PDB entry 7E4Q | X-ray diffraction, 2.50 A resolution | chains D and E of the 6 polymer chains in the assembly

[Chain D]
Protein: Tubulin beta-2B chain
Organism: Bos taurus
UniProtKB: Q6B856 (TBB2B_BOVIN); the author numbering skips numbers that UniProt does not, so the offset changes along the chain: 1-42 = UniProt 1-42; 45-360 = UniProt 43-358; 369-441 = UniProt 359-431
Amino-acid sequence (431 residues; row label = number of the first residue in the row; note: 10 numbers in that range are skipped by the numbering (no residue carries them; nothing is unmodelled there)):
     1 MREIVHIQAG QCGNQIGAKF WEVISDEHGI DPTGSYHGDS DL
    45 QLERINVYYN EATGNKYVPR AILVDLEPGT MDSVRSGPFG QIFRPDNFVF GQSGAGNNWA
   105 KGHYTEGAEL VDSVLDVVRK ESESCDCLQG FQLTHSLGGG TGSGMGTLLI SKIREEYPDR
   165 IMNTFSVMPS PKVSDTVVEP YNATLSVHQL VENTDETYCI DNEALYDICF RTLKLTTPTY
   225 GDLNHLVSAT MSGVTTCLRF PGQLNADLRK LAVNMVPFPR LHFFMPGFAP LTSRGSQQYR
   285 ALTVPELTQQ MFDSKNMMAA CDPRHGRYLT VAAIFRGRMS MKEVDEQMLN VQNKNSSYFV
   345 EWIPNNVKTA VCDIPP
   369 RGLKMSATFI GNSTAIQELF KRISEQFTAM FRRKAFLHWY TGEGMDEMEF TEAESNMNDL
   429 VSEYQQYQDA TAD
Disordered / not traced: 279-285
UniProt features mapped onto this chain:
  - motif: Met1 to Ile4 (MREI motif)
  - binding site (GTP): Gln11, Glu71, Ser140, Gly144, Thr145, Gly146, Asn206, Asn228
  - binding site (Mg(2+)): Glu71
  - modified residue: Ser40 (Phosphoserine), Thr57 (Phosphothreonine), Lys60 (N6-acetyllysine), Ser174 (Phosphoserine), Thr287 (Phosphothreonine), Thr292 (Phosphothreonine), Arg320 (Omega-N-methylarginine)
  - cross-link (Glycyl lysine isopeptide (Lys-Gly)): Lys60 (interchain with G-Cter in ubiquitin), Lys326 (interchain with G-Cter in ubiquitin)
Ligand contacts:
  - BKX ((1S,2R,3R,5R,6R,16E,18E,20R,21S)-11-chloro-21-hydroxy-12,20-dimethoxy-2,5,9,16-tetramethyl-8,23-dioxo-4,24-dioxa-9,22-diazatetracyclo[19.3.1.1~10,14~.0~3,5~]hexacosa-10(26),11,13,16,18-pentaen-6-yl (2S)-2-{methyl[3-(methyldisulfanyl)propanoyl]amino}propanoate (non-preferred name)): Ala99, Gly100, Asn101, Asn102, Lys105, Asp179, Thr180, Val181, Val182, Phe404, Trp407, Tyr408
  - GTP (guanosine-5'-triphosphate): Ala9, Gly10, Gln11, Cys12, Gln15, Ile16, Asp69, Glu71, Ala99, Gly100, Asn101, Asn102, Ser140, Gly142, Gly143, Gly144, Thr145, Gly146, Val171, Pro173, Val177, Ser178, Glu183, Asn206, Leu209, Tyr224, Leu227, Asn228

[Chain E]
Protein: Stathmin-4
Organism: Rattus norvegicus
UniProtKB: P63043 (STMN4_RAT); residues 6-143 here correspond to UniProt positions 50-187 (UniProt number = residue number + 44)
Amino-acid sequence (138 residues; numbered 6 to 143; the number before each row is that of its first residue):
     6 MEVIELNKCT SGQSFEVILK PPSFDGVPEF NASLPRRRDP SLEEIQKKLE AAEERRKYQE
    66 AELLKHLAEK REHEREVIQK AIEENNNFIK MAKEKLAQKM ESNKENREAH LAAMLERLQE
   126 KDKHAEEVRK NKELKEEA
Disordered / not traced: 29-43
UniProt features mapped onto this chain:
  - modified residue: Ser46 (Phosphoserine)

[Interface between chain D and chain E]
Pairs across the interface - 27 pairs, chain D then chain E:
  Tyr108(D) with His129(E), hydrogen bond; Ala130(E), hydrophobic; Val133(E), hydrophobic; Arg134(E), hydrogen bond (backbone-side chain)
  Thr109(D) with Lys137(E)
  Ala112(D) with Arg134(E)
  Ser155(D) with Leu123(E); Lys126(E)
  Lys156(D) with Asp127(E), salt bridge
  Arg158(D) with Leu123(E)
  Glu159(D) with Leu120(E); Leu123(E); Gln124(E); Asp127(E)
  Pro162(D) with Met119(E), hydrophobic
  Gln193(D) with Lys126(E), hydrogen bond
  Asn197(D) with Lys126(E)
  Thr409(D) with Lys140(E), hydrogen bond (backbone-side chain)
  Gly410(D) with Lys137(E)
  Glu411(D) with Val133(E); Lys137(E), salt bridge
  Gly412(D) with Val133(E); Asn136(E); Lys137(E)
  Met413(D) with Val133(E); Lys140(E)
  Glu417(D) with His129(E), salt bridge
Other interface residues (no listed pair), chain D (17 interface residues in all): Asp163
Other interface residues (no listed pair), chain E (15 interface residues in all): Arg112, Leu116

[Summary]
The interface between chain D and chain E involves 17 residues on one side and 15 on the other; the contacts
include 4 hydrogen bonds and 3 salt bridges. Among the polar pairs are Lys156(D)-Asp127(E),
Glu411(D)-Lys137(E) and Glu417(D)-His129(E). Chain D binds GTP and compound BKX.
Here chain D is Tubulin beta-2B chain (Bos taurus) and chain E is Stathmin-4 (Rattus norvegicus). Entry 7E4Q
(Crystal structure of tubulin in complex with L-DM1-SMe) was determined by X-ray diffraction together with
7E4R and 7E4Z from the same study.
